PDB entry 1MMO | X-ray diffraction, 2.20 A resolution | chains C and H of the 6 polymer chains in the assembly

Chain C:
Name: Methane monooxygenase hydrolase (beta chain)
Source organism: Methylococcus capsulatus
Notes: EC 1.14.13.25
UniProt: P18798 (MEMB_METCA); residues 6-389 here = UniProt positions 6-389
Sequence (384 residues; numbered 6 to 389; the number before each row is that of its first residue):
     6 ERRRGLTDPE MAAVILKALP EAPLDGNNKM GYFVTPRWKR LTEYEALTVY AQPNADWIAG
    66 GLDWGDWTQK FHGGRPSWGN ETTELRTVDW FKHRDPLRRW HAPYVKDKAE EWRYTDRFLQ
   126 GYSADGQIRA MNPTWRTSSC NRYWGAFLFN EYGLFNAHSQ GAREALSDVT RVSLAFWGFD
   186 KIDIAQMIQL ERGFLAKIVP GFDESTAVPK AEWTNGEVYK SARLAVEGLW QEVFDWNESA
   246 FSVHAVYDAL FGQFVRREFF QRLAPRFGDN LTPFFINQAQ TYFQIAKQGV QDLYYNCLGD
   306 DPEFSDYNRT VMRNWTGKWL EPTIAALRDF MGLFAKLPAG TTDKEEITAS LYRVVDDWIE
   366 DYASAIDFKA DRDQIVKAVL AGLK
Construct notes: conflict T142 (Asp in P18798), S143 (Glu in P18798), S144 (Phe in P18798), C145 (Ile in P18798)

Chain H:
Name: Methane monooxygenase hydrolase (gamma chain)
Source organism: Methylococcus capsulatus
Notes: EC 1.14.13.25
UniProt: P11987 (MEMG_METCA); residues 4-165 here correspond to UniProt positions 3-164 (UniProt number = residue number - 1)
Sequence (162 residues; row label = number of the first residue in the row):
     4 LGIHSNDTRD AWVNKIAHVN TLEKAAEMLK QFRMDHTTPF RNSYELDNDY LWIEAKLEEK
    64 VAVLKARAFN EVDFRHKTAF GEDAKSVLDG TVAKMNAAKD KWEAEKIHIG FRQAYKPPIM
   124 PVNYFLDGER QLGTRLMELR NLNYYDTPLE ELRKQRGVRV VH
Construct notes: conflict D38 (His37 in P11987), K80 (Asn79 in P11987)

How chain C and chain H interact:
Residue-residue contacts (59; chain C residue first):
  D61(C) with H7(H); R12(H), salt bridge; W55(H)
  W62(C) with L54(H); W55(H), hydrophobic; A58(H)
  L67(C) with H7(H)
  D68(C) with H7(H), hydrogen bond (backbone-side chain)
  G70(C) with L54(H)
  D71(C) with Y53(H); L54(H)
  H77(C) with H111(H); L139(H); M140(H); R143(H), hydrogen bond
  G78(C) with H111(H); I112(H); R115(H); L139(H)
  G79(C) with R115(H)
  R80(C) with R115(H); E132(H)
  P81(C) with R115(H)
  N85(C) with A58(H); E61(H)
  E86(C) with R115(H), salt bridge; K119(H); P120(H); V125(H); F128(H)
  T87(C) with V125(H)
  T88(C) with V125(H)
  E89(C) with P124(H); V125(H), hydrogen bond (side chain-backbone)
  R91(C) with A58(H); E61(H), salt bridge; E62(H)
  V238(C) with N126(H)
  F239(C) with N126(H), hydrogen bond (backbone-side chain); L129(H); D130(H); R133(H)
  D240(C) with V125(H); N126(H), hydrogen bond (backbone-side chain)
  E243(C) with N126(H), hydrogen bond
  F309(C) with E62(H); V66(H), hydrophobic
  Y312(C) with A65(H); V66(H), hydrophobic; A69(H), hydrophobic; F77(H)
  T315(C) with A69(H)
  V316(C) with F77(H), hydrophobic
  R318(C) with E74(H)
  N319(C) with E74(H), hydrogen bond (side chain-backbone); F77(H); R78(H), hydrogen bond
  K323(C) with R78(H); N126(H)
Interface residues without a listed pair, chain C (32 interface residues in all): W69, T92, Q165, E237
Interface residues without a listed pair, chain H (33 interface residues in all): I6, P121, N144

In short:
32 residues of chain C face 33 of chain H across their interface, with 8 hydrogen bonds and 3 salt bridges.
Polar pairs include D61(C)-R12(H), E86(C)-R115(H) and R91(C)-E61(H).
Chain C is Methane monooxygenase hydrolase (beta chain) and chain H is Methane monooxygenase hydrolase (gamma
chain), both from Methylococcus capsulatus; the structure, Crystal structure of a bacterial non-haem iron
hydroxylase that catalyses the biological oxidation of methane, was determined by X-ray diffraction.
